4CQW - chains A and B of the 6 polymer chains in the assembly; structure by X-ray diffraction, 2.30 A resolution.

== Chain A ==
Protein: Haemagglutinin HA1
Organism: Influenza A virus (A/TURKEY/TURKEY/1/2005(H5N1))
Notes: fragment: ha1 of trypsin released ectodomain, residues 17-342
UniProt: Q207Z6 (Q207Z6_9INFA); aligned to UniProt positions 17-341 over residues 1-325 (the alignment contains insertions or deletions, so no single offset holds)
Sequence (327 residues; each row starts with the number of its first residue; numbers below 1 keep their minus sign (Asp-1 is residue -1)):
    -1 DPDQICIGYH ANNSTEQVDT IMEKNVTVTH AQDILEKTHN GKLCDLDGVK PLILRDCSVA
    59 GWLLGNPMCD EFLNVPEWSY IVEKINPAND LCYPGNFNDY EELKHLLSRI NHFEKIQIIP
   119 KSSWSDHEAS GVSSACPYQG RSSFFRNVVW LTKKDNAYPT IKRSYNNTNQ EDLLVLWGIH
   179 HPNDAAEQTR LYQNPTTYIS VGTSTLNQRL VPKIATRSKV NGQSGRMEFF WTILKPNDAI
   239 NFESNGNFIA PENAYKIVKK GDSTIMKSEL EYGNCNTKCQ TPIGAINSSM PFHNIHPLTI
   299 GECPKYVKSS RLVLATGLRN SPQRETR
Unresolved in the structure: 323-325
Differences from the reference sequence: expression tag (-1 to 0); engineered mutation Thr150 (Ile167 in Q207Z6); conflict Arg322 (Gly339 in Q207Z6), Thr324 (Arg341 in Q207Z6)
Cystine bridges: Cys42-Cys273, Cys55-Cys67, Cys90-Cys134, Cys277-Cys301
Covalently attached groups: N-acetylglucosamine (NAG) linked to Asn11, Asn23, Asn164

== Chain B ==
Protein: Haemagglutinin HA2
Organism: Influenza A virus (A/TURKEY/TURKEY/1/2005(H5N1))
Notes: fragment: ha2 of trypsin released ectodomain, residues 347-512
UniProt: Q207Z6 (Q207Z6_9INFA); residues 1-166 here correspond to UniProt positions 347-512 (UniProt number = residue number + 346)
Sequence (166 residues; numbered 1 to 166; the number before each row is that of its first residue):
     1 GLFGAIAGFI EGGWQGMVDG WYGYHHSNEQ GSGYAADKES TQKAIDGVTN KVNSIIDKMN
    61 TQFEAVGREF NNLERRIENL NKKMEDGFLD VWTYNAELLV LMENERTLDF HDSNVKNLYD
   121 KVRLQLRDNA KELGNGCFEF YHRCDNECME SVRNGTYDYP QYSEEA
Unresolved in the structure: 164-166
Cystine bridges: Cys144-Cys148

== Interface between chain A and chain B ==
Cross-chain cystine bridges: Cys4(A)-Cys137(B)
Contacting residue pairs (117; chain A residue first):
  Asp-1(A) - Arg143(B)  salt bridge
  Pro0(A) - Glu139(B)
  Pro0(A) - Phe140(B)
  Pro0(A) - Arg143(B)
  Asp1(A) - Ser27(B)
  Asp1(A) - Asn28(B)
  Asp1(A) - Glu29(B)
  Asp1(A) - Glu139(B)
  Asp1(A) - Phe140(B)  hydrogen bond (backbone-backbone)
  Asp1(A) - Arg143(B)  salt bridge
  Asp1(A) - Cys144(B)  hydrogen bond (side chain-backbone)
  Gln2(A) - His26(B)
  Gln2(A) - Ser27(B)  hydrogen bond (backbone-backbone)
  Gln2(A) - Cys137(B)
  Gln2(A) - Phe138(B)
  Gln2(A) - Glu139(B)
  Gln2(A) - Phe140(B)
  Gln2(A) - Met149(B)
  Ile3(A) - Tyr24(B)  hydrophobic
  Ile3(A) - His25(B)
  Ile3(A) - Cys137(B)
  Ile3(A) - Phe138(B)  hydrogen bond (backbone-backbone)
  Ile3(A) - Phe140(B)  hydrophobic
  Ile3(A) - Val152(B)  hydrophobic
  Cys4(A) - Trp14(B)
  Cys4(A) - Gly23(B)
  Cys4(A) - Tyr24(B)
  Cys4(A) - His25(B)  hydrogen bond (backbone-backbone)
  Cys4(A) - Gly136(B)
  Cys4(A) - Cys137(B)  disulfide
  Ile5(A) - Ile10(B)
  Ile5(A) - Trp14(B)
  Ile5(A) - Gly23(B)
  Ile5(A) - Tyr24(B)  hydrophobic
  Ile5(A) - Tyr119(B)  hydrophobic
  Ile5(A) - Val122(B)  hydrophobic
  Ile5(A) - Gly136(B)  hydrogen bond (backbone-backbone)
  Gly6(A) - Trp14(B)
  Gly6(A) - Tyr22(B)
  Gly6(A) - Gly23(B)  hydrogen bond (backbone-backbone)
  Tyr7(A) - Ala7(B)  hydrogen bond (side chain-backbone)
  Tyr7(A) - Ile10(B)
  Tyr7(A) - Glu11(B)
  Tyr7(A) - Gly12(B)
  Tyr7(A) - Gly13(B)
  Tyr7(A) - Trp14(B)  hydrogen bond (backbone-backbone)
  Tyr7(A) - Met17(B)
  Tyr7(A) - Trp21(B)
  His8(A) - Trp14(B)
  His8(A) - Met17(B)  hydrogen bond (side chain-backbone)
  His8(A) - Gly20(B)
  His8(A) - Trp21(B)  hydrogen bond (backbone-backbone)
  Ala9(A) - Gly13(B)
  Ala9(A) - Trp14(B)  hydrogen bond (backbone-backbone)
  Ala9(A) - Gln15(B)
  Asn10(A) - Gln15(B)
  Asn11(A) - Gln15(B)
  Val16(A) - Asn104(B)
  Asp17(A) - Leu101(B)
  Asp17(A) - Asn104(B)  hydrogen bond (backbone-side chain)
  Thr18(A) - Leu101(B)
  Thr18(A) - Asn104(B)
  Thr18(A) - Glu105(B)
  Ile19(A) - Leu101(B)  hydrophobic
  Ile19(A) - Met102(B)  hydrophobic
  Ile19(A) - Glu105(B)
  Met20(A) - Glu105(B)
  His28(A) - Trp21(B)
  Gln30(A) - Val52(B)
  Glu99(A) - Glu69(B)
  Glu99(A) - Asn71(B)  hydrogen bond
  Lys102(A) - Glu69(B)  salt bridge
  Lys265(A) - Glu69(B)
  Pro289(A) - Ile56(B)  hydrophobic
  Phe290(A) - Met59(B)  hydrophobic
  Phe290(A) - Gln62(B)
  Pro295(A) - Ala65(B)
  Pro295(A) - Leu89(B)  hydrophobic
  Leu296(A) - Ala65(B)  hydrophobic
  Leu296(A) - Gly67(B)
  Lys303(A) - Ile56(B)  hydrogen bond (side chain-backbone)
  Lys303(A) - Met59(B)
  Lys303(A) - Asn60(B)
  Lys303(A) - Gln62(B)
  Tyr304(A) - Gln62(B)  hydrogen bond (backbone-side chain)
  Tyr304(A) - Leu89(B)  hydrophobic
  Val305(A) - Gln62(B)
  Val305(A) - Thr93(B)
  Lys306(A) - Asp86(B)  salt bridge
  Lys306(A) - Asp90(B)  salt bridge
  Lys306(A) - Thr93(B)  hydrogen bond (backbone-side chain)
  Ser307(A) - Thr93(B)
  Ser307(A) - Glu97(B)  hydrogen bond
  Leu310(A) - Glu97(B)
  Val311(A) - Val100(B)
  Val311(A) - Asn104(B)  hydrogen bond (backbone-side chain)
  Leu312(A) - Val52(B)  hydrophobic
  Leu312(A) - Ile55(B)  hydrophobic
  Leu312(A) - Val100(B)  hydrophobic
  Leu312(A) - Asn104(B)
  Ala313(A) - Asn104(B)  hydrogen bond (backbone-side chain)
  Ala313(A) - Thr107(B)
  Thr314(A) - Trp21(B)
  Thr314(A) - Val48(B)
  Thr314(A) - His111(B)  hydrogen bond (backbone-side chain)
  Gly315(A) - Trp21(B)
  Gly315(A) - His111(B)  hydrogen bond (backbone-side chain)
  Leu316(A) - Tyr22(B)  hydrophobic
  Leu316(A) - His111(B)
  Arg317(A) - Leu108(B)
  Ser319(A) - Gly12(B)
  Ser319(A) - Gly13(B)  hydrogen bond (backbone-backbone)
  Pro320(A) - Gly13(B)
  Pro320(A) - Gln15(B)
  Gln321(A) - Gly12(B)  hydrogen bond (side chain-backbone)
  Gln321(A) - Gly13(B)  hydrogen bond (backbone-backbone)
  Gln321(A) - Trp14(B)
Interface residues without a listed pair, chain A (48 interface residues in all): Lys22, Val24, Val26, Ile32, Glu81
Interface residues without a listed pair, chain B (66 interface residues in all): Ile6, Val18, Val66, Phe70, Glu74, Glu85, Trp92, Ala96, Leu98, Val115, Leu118, Leu126, Leu133

== Overview ==
48 residues of chain A and 66 residues of chain B are in contact, with 1 disulfide bond, 25 hydrogen bonds and
5 salt bridges. Polar contacts include Asp-1(A)-Arg143(B), Asp1(A)-Arg143(B) and Lys102(A)-Glu69(B).
N-acetylglucosamine is covalently linked to Asn11(A), Asn23(A) and Asn164(A).
Here chain A is Haemagglutinin HA1 and chain B is Haemagglutinin HA2, both from Influenza A virus
(A/TURKEY/TURKEY/1/2005(H5N1)). Entry 4CQW (H5 (tyTy) Del133/Ile155Thr Mutant Haemagglutinin in Complex with
Avian Receptor Analogue 3'SLN) was determined by X-ray diffraction, deposited together with 4CQP, 4CQQ, 4CQR,
4CQS, 4CQU, 4CQV and 5 further entries.
